Entry 9B44 (X-ray diffraction, 2.01 A resolution); this record covers chains A and B.

== Chain A ==
Name: MLK8-24 Fab Heavy Chain
Source organism: Mus musculus
Notes: antibody fragment or engineered binder
Amino-acid sequence (233 residues; each row starts with the number of its first residue; a row labelled like 82A-82C holds insertion residues (82A, then the next letters in order)):
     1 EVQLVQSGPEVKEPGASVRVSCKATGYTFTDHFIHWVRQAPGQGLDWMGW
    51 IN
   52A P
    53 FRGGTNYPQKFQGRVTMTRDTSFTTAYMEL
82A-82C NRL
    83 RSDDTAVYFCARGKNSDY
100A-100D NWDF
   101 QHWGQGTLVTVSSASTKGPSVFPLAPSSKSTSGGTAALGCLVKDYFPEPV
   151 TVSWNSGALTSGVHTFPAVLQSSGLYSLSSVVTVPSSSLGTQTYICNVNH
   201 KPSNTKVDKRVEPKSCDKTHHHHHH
Disordered / not traced: 128-133, 214-225
Disulfide bonds: Cys22-Cys92, Cys140-Cys196
Modified / non-standard residues: Glu1 (pyroglutamic acid; PCA)

== Chain B ==
Name: MLK8-24 Fab Light Chain
Source organism: Mus musculus
Notes: antibody fragment or engineered binder
Amino-acid sequence (216 residues; each row starts with the number of its first residue; note: 4 numbers in that range are skipped by the numbering (no residue carries them; nothing is unmodelled there); a row labelled like 27A-27J holds insertion residues (27A, then the next letters in order)):
     1 DIVMSQSPSSLAVSLGERITLSCKSSL
27A-27J TLIYSYNGEN
    32 YLAWYQQKPGQSPKLLIYSTSTRESGVPDRFTGSGSGTDFTLTISSVKAE
    82 DLAVYYCQQYEYFGGGTKLEIKRTVAAPSVFIFPPSDEQLKSGTASVVCL
   132 LNNFYPREAKVQWKVDNALQSGNSQESVTEQDSKDSTYSLSSTLTLSKAD
   182 YEKHKVYACEVTHQGLSSPVTKSFNRGEC
Disordered / not traced: 1-2, 27C-27J, 208-210
Disulfide bonds: Cys23-Cys88, Cys130-Cys190

== Interface between chain A and chain B ==
Pairs across the interface (60; chain A residue first):
  Gln39(A) with Gln38(B), hydrogen bond; Tyr87(B), hydrogen bond
  Gln43(A) with Tyr87(B), hydrogen bond (backbone-side chain)
  Gly44(A) with Tyr87(B)
  Leu45(A) with Pro44(B), hydrophobic; Tyr87(B), hydrophobic; Phe94(B)
  Trp47(A) with Glu92(B)
  Phe91(A) with Ser43(B)
  Lys96(A) with Tyr49(B); Glu55(B), salt bridge
  Tyr100(A) with Tyr91(B)
  Trp100B(A) with Tyr36(B), hydrogen bond (backbone-side chain); Gln89(B), hydrogen bond (backbone-side chain); Tyr91(B); Glu92(B)
  Asp100C(A) with Tyr36(B); Tyr49(B)
  Phe100D(A) with Tyr36(B), hydrogen bond (backbone-side chain); Leu46(B); Gln89(B)
  Gln101(A) with Glu55(B), hydrogen bond
  Trp103(A) with Ser43(B); Pro44(B)
  Gly104(A) with Ser43(B)
  Phe122(A) with Ser117(B); Glu119(B); Gln120(B); Ser123(B)
  Pro123(A) with Ser117(B); Glu119(B)
  Leu124(A) with Phe114(B), hydrophobic; Val129(B), hydrophobic
  Ala125(A) with Phe114(B)
  Ala137(A) with Phe112(B), hydrophobic; Phe114(B); Leu131(B), hydrophobic
  Leu138(A) with Phe114(B), hydrophobic
  Leu141(A) with Ser127(B)
  Lys143(A) with Gln120(B); Thr125(B); Ser127(B)
  His164(A) with Asn133(B); Asn134(B), hydrogen bond; Ser170(B), hydrogen bond
  Phe166(A) with Leu131(B), hydrophobic; Ser158(B); Thr160(B); Ser170(B); Leu171(B); Ser172(B)
  Pro167(A) with Ser158(B), hydrogen bond (backbone-side chain); Val159(B)
  Val169(A) with Gln156(B); Glu157(B); Ser158(B)
  Leu170(A) with Gln156(B), hydrogen bond (backbone-side chain)
  Gln171(A) with Gln156(B)
  Val181(A) with Leu131(B), hydrophobic
  Thr183(A) with Asn133(B)
Other interface residues (no listed pair), chain A (36 interface residues in all): Val37, Asp46, Thr135, Thr165, Ser179, Lys209
Other interface residues (no listed pair), chain B (38 interface residues in all): Tyr32, Ala34, Gln42, Ser56, Asp163, Thr176

== Overview ==
36 residues of chain A face 38 of chain B across their interface, with 11 hydrogen bonds and 1 salt bridge.
Polar contacts include Lys96(A)-Glu55(B), Gln39(A)-Gln38(B) and Gln39(A)-Tyr87(B).
Here chain A is MLK8-24 Fab Heavy Chain and chain B is MLK8-24 Fab Light Chain, both from Mus musculus. Entry
9B44 (Crystal structure of mAb 8-24 Fab, a VRC01-like HIV-1 antibody) was determined by X-ray diffraction
(same publication as 9BGE).
